3IVA - chain A; structure by X-ray diffraction, 2.70 A resolution.

# Chain A
Name: Methionine synthase
From: Escherichia coli
Notes: EC 2.1.1.13; fragment: C-terminal activation complex
UniProtKB: P13009 (METH_ECOLI); residue numbers follow UniProt; this construct covers 649-1227
Sequence (579 residues; numbered 649 to 1227; the number before each row is that of its first residue):
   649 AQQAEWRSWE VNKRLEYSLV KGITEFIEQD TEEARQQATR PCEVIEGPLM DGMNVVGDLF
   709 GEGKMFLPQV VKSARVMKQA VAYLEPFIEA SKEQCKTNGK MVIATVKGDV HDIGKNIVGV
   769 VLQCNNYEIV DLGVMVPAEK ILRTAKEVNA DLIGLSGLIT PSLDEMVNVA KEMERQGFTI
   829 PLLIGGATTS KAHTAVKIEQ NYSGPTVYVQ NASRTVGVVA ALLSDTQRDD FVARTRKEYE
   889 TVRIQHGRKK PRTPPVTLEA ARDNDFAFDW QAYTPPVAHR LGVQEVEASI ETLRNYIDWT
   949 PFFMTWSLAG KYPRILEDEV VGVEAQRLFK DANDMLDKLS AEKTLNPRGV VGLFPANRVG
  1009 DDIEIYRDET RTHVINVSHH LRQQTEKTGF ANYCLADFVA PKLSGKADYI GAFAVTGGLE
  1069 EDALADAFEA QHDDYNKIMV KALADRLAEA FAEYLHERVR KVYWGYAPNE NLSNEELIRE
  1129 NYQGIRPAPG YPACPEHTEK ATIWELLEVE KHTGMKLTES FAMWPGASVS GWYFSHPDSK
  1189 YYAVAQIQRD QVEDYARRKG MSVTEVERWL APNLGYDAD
Disordered / not traced: 649-650, 1227
Differences from the reference sequence: engineered mutation Cys690 (Ile in P13009), Cys743 (Gly in P13009)
Disulfide bonds: Cys690-Cys743
Residues lining bound ligands:
  - cobalamin (B12): Ile751, Val758, His759, Ile761, Gly762, Lys763, Ile765, Val766, Gly802, Leu803, Ser804, Leu806, Ile807, Thr808, Pro809, Leu831, Gly833, Gly834, Ala835, Thr836, Val857, Gln858, Asn859, Ala860, Thr863, Pro949, Thr953, Asp1093, Arg1094, Glu1097, Ala1136, Pro1137, Gly1138, Tyr1139, Pro1140, His1145, Lys1148, Ala1170, Met1171, Pro1173, Gly1174, Ser1176, Val1177, Ser1178
  - S-adenosylhomocysteine (SAH): Asp946, Pro949, Arg1094, Glu1097, Ile1126, Glu1128, Arg1134, Pro1135, Ala1136, Tyr1139, Pro1140, Ala1141, Cys1142, Tyr1189, Tyr1190
What the authors report for this chain:
  - contacts within the chain: His759-Asp1093
  - binding site for cobalamin: Glu1097, Tyr1139
  - conformationally variable residues (side-chain flip): Glu1097, Tyr1139
  - binding site for S-adenosylhomocysteine: Tyr1139

# Overview
Bound to chain A: cobalamin and S-adenosylhomocysteine. From the paper: a binding site for cobalamin at
Glu1097 and Tyr1139; a binding site for S-adenosylhomocysteine at Tyr1139.
Chain A is Methionine synthase (Escherichia coli); the structure, Structure of the B12-dependent Methionine
Synthase (MetH) C-teminal half with AdoHcy bound, was determined by X-ray diffraction, deposited together with
3IV9.
